6CYQ - chain A; structure by X-ray diffraction, 1.70 A resolution.

# Chain A
Molecule: Beta-lactamase
Source organism: Escherichia coli
Notes: EC 3.5.2.6
UniProt: Q9L5C7 (Q9L5C7_ECOLX); the author numbering skips numbers that UniProt does not, so the offset changes along the chain: 25-57 = UniProt 29-61; 59-238 = UniProt 62-241; 240-252 = UniProt 242-254; 254-290 = UniProt 255-291
Chain sequence (263 residues; numbered 25 to 290; 3 numbers in that range are skipped by the numbering (no residue carries them; nothing is unmodelled there); the number before each row is that of its first residue):
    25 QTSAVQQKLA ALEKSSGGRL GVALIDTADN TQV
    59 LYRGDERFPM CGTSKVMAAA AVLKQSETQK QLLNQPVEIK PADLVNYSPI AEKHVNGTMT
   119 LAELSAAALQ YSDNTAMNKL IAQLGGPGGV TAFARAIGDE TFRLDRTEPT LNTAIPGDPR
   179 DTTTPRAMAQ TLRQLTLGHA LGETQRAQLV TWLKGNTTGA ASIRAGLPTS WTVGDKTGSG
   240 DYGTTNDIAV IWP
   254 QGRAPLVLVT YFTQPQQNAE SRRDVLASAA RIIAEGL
Unresolved in the structure: 25-26, 290
Construct notes: engineered mutation Gly70 (Ser73 in Q9L5C7), Ser106 (Asn109 in Q9L5C7)
Small-molecule neighbours: CE4 ((2R)-2-[(R)-{[(2Z)-2-(2-amino-1,3-thiazol-4-yl)-2-(methoxyimino)acetyl]amino}(carboxy)methyl]-5-methylidene-5,6-dihydro -2H-1,3-thiazine-4-carboxylic acid): Cys69, Gly70, Lys73, Tyr105, Ser130, Asn132, Glu166, Pro167, Asn170, Thr216, Lys234, Thr235, Gly236, Ser237, Gly238, Asp240
From the paper describing this entry:
  - conformationally variable residues (side-chain flip): Asn104
  - mutagenesis - N106S (16-fold), D240G (3-fold): decreased growth in response to cefotaxime
  - mutagenesis - N106S: unchanged growth in response to ceftazidime
  - mutagenesis - N104A (14-fold), N106S (5-fold), N106S/D240G (2-fold): decreased catalytic activity on cefotaxime
  - mutagenesis - N106S (1.6-fold): decreased catalytic activity on ceftazidime
  - mutagenesis - N106S (+5.2 degC), N106S/D240G (Tm change 4.6 degC): increased stability
  - mutagenesis - N106S: increased expression
  - mutagenesis - D240G: decreased expression
  - mutagenesis - D240G (Tm change -3.2 degC): decreased stability
  - mutagenesis - D240G (>2-fold): increased catalytic activity on cefotaxime
  - mutagenesis - D240G (10-fold): increased catalytic activity on ceftazidime
  - mutagenesis - N106S/D240G (2-fold), D240G (1.3-fold): increased growth in response to ceftazidime
  - mutagenesis - N106S/D240G (1.5-fold): increased growth in response to cefotaxime

# Summary
Ligands of chain A: compound CE4. From the paper: N104A, N106S and N106S/D240G reduce catalytic activity on
cefotaxime; conformational variability at Asn104.
Chain A is Beta-lactamase (Escherichia coli); the structure, Crystal structure of CTX-M-14 S70G/N106S
beta-lactamase in complex with hydrolyzed cefotaxime, was determined by X-ray diffraction together with 6CYK,
6CYN and 6CYU from the same study.
